Entry 8WA0 (electron microscopy, 2.70 A resolution); this record covers chains C and c of the 22 polymer chains in the assembly.

== Chain C ==
Protein: DNA-directed RNA polymerase subunit gamma
Source organism: Nicotiana tabacum
UniProt: A0A140G1Q3 (A0A140G1Q3_TOBAC); numbering as in UniProt (aligned over 1-688)
Sequence (688 residues; each row starts with the number of its first residue):
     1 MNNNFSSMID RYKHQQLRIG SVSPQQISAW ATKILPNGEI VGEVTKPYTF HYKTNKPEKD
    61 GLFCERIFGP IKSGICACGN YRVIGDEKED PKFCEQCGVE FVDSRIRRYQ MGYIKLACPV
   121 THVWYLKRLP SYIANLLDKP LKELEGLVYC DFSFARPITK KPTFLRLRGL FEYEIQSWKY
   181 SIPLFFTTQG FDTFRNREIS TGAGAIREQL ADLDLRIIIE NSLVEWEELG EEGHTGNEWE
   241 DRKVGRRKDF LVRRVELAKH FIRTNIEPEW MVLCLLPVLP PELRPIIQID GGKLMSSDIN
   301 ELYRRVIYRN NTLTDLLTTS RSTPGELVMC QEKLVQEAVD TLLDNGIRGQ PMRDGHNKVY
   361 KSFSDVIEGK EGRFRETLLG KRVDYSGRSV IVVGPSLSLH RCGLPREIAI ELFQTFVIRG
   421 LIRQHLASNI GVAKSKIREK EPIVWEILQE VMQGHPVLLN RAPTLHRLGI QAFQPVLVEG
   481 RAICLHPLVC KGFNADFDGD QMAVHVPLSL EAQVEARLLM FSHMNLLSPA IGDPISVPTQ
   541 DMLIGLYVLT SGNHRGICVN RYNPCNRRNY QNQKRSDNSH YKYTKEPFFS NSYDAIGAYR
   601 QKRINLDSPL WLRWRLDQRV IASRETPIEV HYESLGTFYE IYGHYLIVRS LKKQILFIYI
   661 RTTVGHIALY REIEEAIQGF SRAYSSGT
Disordered / not traced: 1-7, 568-584, 686-688
Ion coordination: Mg2+: Asp-496, Asp-498, Asp-500 (shared with 1 residue of chain S)

== Chain c ==
Protein: DNA-directed RNA polymerase subunit beta''
Source organism: Nicotiana tabacum
UniProt: P38550 (RPOC2_TOBAC); residues 1-1388 here correspond to UniProt positions 5-1392 (UniProt number = residue number + 4)
Sequence (1388 residues; each row starts with the number of its first residue):
     1 MAERANLVFH NKAINGTAMK RLISRLIDHF GMAYTSHILD QVKTLGFQQA TATSISLGID
    61 DLLTIPSKGW LVQDAEQQSL ILEKHHHYGN VHAVEKLRQS IEIWYATSEY LRQEMNPNFR
   121 MTDPFNPVHI MSFSGARGNA SQVHQLVGMR GLMSDPQGQM IDLPIQSNLR EGLSLTEYII
   181 SCYGARKGVV DTAVRTSDAG YLTRRLVEVV QHIVVRRTDC GTARGISVSP RNGMMPERIF
   241 IQTLIGRVLA DDIYMGPRCI ATRNQDIGIG LVNRFITFRA QPISIRTPFT CRSTSWICRL
   301 CYGRSPTHGD LVELGEAVGI IAGQSIGEPG TQLTLRTFHT GGVFTGGTAE HVRAPSNGKI
   361 KFNEDLVHPT RTRHGHPAFL CSIDLYVTIE SEDILHNVNI PPKSLLLVQN DQYVESEQVI
   421 AEIRAGISTL NFKEKVRKHI YSDSDGEMHW STDVYHAPEF TYGNVHLLPK TSHLWILLGR
   481 PCRSSLVYLS IHKDQDQMNA HFLSGKRRYT SNLSVTNDQA RQKLFSSDFS GKKEDRIPDY
   541 SDLNRIICAG QYNLVYSPIL HENSDLLSKR RRNKFIIPLH SIQELENELM PCSGISIEIP
   601 VNGIFRRNSI LAYFDDPRYR RKSSGIIKYG TVETHSVIKK EDLLEYRGVK EFRPKYQMKV
   661 DRFFFIPEEV HILPGSSSIM VRNNSIVGVD TQITLNLRSR VGGLVRVERK KKRIELKIFS
   721 GDIHFPGETD KISRHTGVLI PPGTGKRNSK ESKKVKNWIY VQRITPSKKK FFVLVRPVVT
   781 YEITDGINLA TLFPPDPLQE RDNVQLRIVN YILYGNGKPI RGISDTSIQL VRTCLVLNWN
   841 QDKKSSSCEE ARASFVEIRT NGLIRHFLRI NLVKSPISYI GKRNDPSGSG LLSDNGSDCT
   901 NINPFSSIYS YSKAKIQQSI NQPQGTIHTL LNRNKECQSL IILSAANCSR MGPFKDVKYH
   961 SVIKKSIKKD PLIPIRNSLG PLGTSLPIEN FYSSYHLITH NQILVTNYLQ LDNLKQTFQV
  1021 IKFKYYLMDE NGKIFNPDPC RNIILNPFNL NWYFLHHNYC EETSKIISLG QFICENVCIA
  1081 KNGPPLKSGQ VILVQVDSIV IRSAKPYLAT PGATVHGHYG ETLYEGDTLV TFIYEKSRSG
  1141 DITQGLPKVE QVLEVRSVDS ISMNLEKRIE GWNKCITRIL GIPWGFLIGA ELTIAQSRIS
  1201 LVNKIQQVYR SQGVQIHNRH LEIIVRQITS KVLVSEDGMS NVFSPGELIG LLRAERMGRA
  1261 LEEAICYRVV LLGITRASLN TQSFISEASF QETARVLAKA ALRGRIDWLK GLKENVVLGG
  1321 VIPVGTGFKG LVHPSKQHNN IPLETKKKNL FEGEMRDILF HHKKLFDSCL SKNFHDIPEQ
  1381 SFIGFNDS
Disordered / not traced: 1-5, 333-348, 500-556, 581-594, 629-660, 956-977, 1137-1144, 1331-1388

== How chain C and chain c interact ==
Residue-residue contacts (100; chain C residue first):
  Asp-10(C) / Arg-217(c)  salt bridge
  Gln-15(C) / Trp-1308(c)
  Gln-15(C) / Leu-1309(c)
  Gln-16(C) / Ile-1306(c)
  Gln-16(C) / Asp-1307(c)
  Gln-16(C) / Trp-1308(c)
  Leu-17(C) / Phe-1284(c)
  Leu-17(C) / Arg-1305(c)
  Leu-17(C) / Ile-1306(c)
  Leu-17(C) / Asp-1307(c)  hydrogen bond (backbone-backbone)
  Arg-18(C) / Arg-1305(c)
  Ile-19(C) / Phe-1284(c)  hydrophobic
  Ile-19(C) / Leu-1297(c)
  Ile-19(C) / Ala-1300(c)  hydrophobic
  Ile-19(C) / Gly-1304(c)
  Ile-19(C) / Arg-1305(c)  hydrogen bond (backbone-backbone)
  Gly-20(C) / Ala-1301(c)
  Ser-21(C) / Ala-1301(c)
  Tyr-125(C) / Leu-1302(c)  hydrophobic
  Tyr-132(C) / Lys-1299(c)
  Tyr-132(C) / Leu-1302(c)  hydrophobic
  Leu-223(C) / Met-1239(c)  hydrophobic
  Trp-226(C) / Glu-1236(c)
  Trp-226(C) / Met-1239(c)  hydrophobic
  Trp-226(C) / Pro-1245(c)  hydrophobic
  Glu-227(C) / Met-1239(c)
  Val-252(C) / Pro-1245(c)
  His-260(C) / Arg-1303(c)  hydrogen bond
  Phe-261(C) / Leu-1302(c)  hydrophobic
  Thr-264(C) / Arg-1303(c)  hydrogen bond (side chain-backbone)
  Glu-368(C) / Thr-1293(c)
  Arg-375(C) / Arg-204(c)
  Leu-379(C) / Lys-1313(c)
  Pro-395(C) / Lys-43(c)  hydrogen bond (backbone-side chain)
  Leu-399(C) / Asp-40(c)
  Arg-467(C) / Ile-321(c)
  Arg-467(C) / Gln-324(c)
  His-486(C) / Asp-40(c)  salt bridge
  His-486(C) / Lys-43(c)
  Glu-515(C) / Thr-1326(c)  hydrogen bond
  His-523(C) / Met-32(c)
  His-523(C) / Ser-36(c)
  Met-524(C) / Met-32(c)
  Leu-526(C) / Ser-36(c)
  Leu-527(C) / Thr-307(c)
  Pro-529(C) / Pro-306(c)
  Pro-529(C) / Ile-321(c)  hydrophobic
  Pro-529(C) / His-1220(c)
  Ala-530(C) / Ile-1216(c)  hydrophobic
  Ala-530(C) / His-1217(c)  hydrogen bond (backbone-backbone)
  Ala-530(C) / His-1220(c)
  Ile-531(C) / Gln-242(c)
  Ile-531(C) / Gln-1215(c)
  Pro-534(C) / Lys-20(c)
  Ser-536(C) / Leu-39(c)
  Pro-538(C) / Met-19(c)
  Thr-539(C) / Ala-136(c)
  Gln-540(C) / Ala-136(c)
  Asp-541(C) / Phe-47(c)
  Asp-541(C) / Ala-50(c)
  Met-542(C) / Lys-43(c)
  Met-542(C) / Gly-46(c)
  Met-542(C) / Phe-47(c)  hydrophobic
  Leu-543(C) / Gly-16(c)
  Ile-544(C) / Ile-130(c)  hydrophobic
  Ile-544(C) / Ala-136(c)  hydrophobic
  Gly-545(C) / Gly-46(c)
  Tyr-547(C) / Ala-13(c)  hydrophobic
  Tyr-547(C) / Ile-14(c)
  Tyr-547(C) / Ile-130(c)  hydrophobic
  Tyr-547(C) / Ser-134(c)
  Val-548(C) / Thr-53(c)
  Leu-549(C) / Leu-45(c)  hydrophobic
  Leu-549(C) / Gln-49(c)
  Thr-550(C) / Lys-12(c)
  Thr-550(C) / Ala-13(c)
  Thr-550(C) / Ile-14(c)  hydrogen bond (side chain-backbone)
  Ser-551(C) / Phe-125(c)
  His-554(C) / Phe-125(c)
  Leu-606(C) / Gln-49(c)
  Arg-619(C) / Asn-6(c)
  Arg-619(C) / Leu-7(c)
  Arg-619(C) / Phe-9(c)
  Val-620(C) / Phe-9(c)
  Ile-621(C) / Phe-9(c)  hydrogen bond (backbone-backbone)
  Ile-621(C) / His-10(c)
  His-644(C) / Lys-12(c)
  His-666(C) / His-10(c)  hydrogen bond (side chain-backbone)
  His-666(C) / Asn-11(c)
  His-666(C) / Lys-12(c)
  Tyr-670(C) / Leu-7(c)
  Tyr-670(C) / Val-8(c)
  Tyr-670(C) / Phe-9(c)  hydrophobic
  Ile-673(C) / Ile-38(c)  hydrophobic
  Ala-676(C) / His-37(c)
  Ile-677(C) / Tyr-34(c)
  Phe-680(C) / Ala-33(c)
  Phe-680(C) / Tyr-34(c)  hydrophobic
  Phe-680(C) / His-37(c)
  Ser-681(C) / Tyr-34(c)  hydrogen bond
Other interface residues (no listed pair), chain C (84 interface residues in all): Arg-11, His-14, Trp-124, Leu-257, Lys-259, Ile-266, Met-271, Ile-367, Leu-378, Ser-398, Leu-465, His-466, Pro-487, Leu-488, Asn-525, Ser-528, Gly-532, Tyr-599, Trp-614, Thr-662, Ile-667, Ala-668, Leu-669, Glu-675
Other interface residues (no listed pair), chain c (84 interface residues in all): Asn-15, Ile-23, Ser-24, Ile-27, Phe-30, Gln-41, Val-42, Ile-55, Met-131, Phe-133, Gly-135, Ser-325, Glu-328, Asn-1241, Ser-1244, Ile-1285, Gln-1291, Arg-1295, Ala-1298, Asn-1315, Val-1316, Val-1317, Lys-1329

== Overview ==
Chain C and chain c each contribute 84 residues to their interface; the contacts include 11 hydrogen bonds and
2 salt bridges. Among the polar pairs are Asp-10(C)/Arg-217(c), His-486(C)/Asp-40(c) and
His-260(C)/Arg-1303(c). The Mg2+ site is built by Asp-496(C), Asp-498(C) and Asp-500(C).
Here chain C is DNA-directed RNA polymerase subunit gamma and chain c is DNA-directed RNA polymerase subunit
beta'', both from Nicotiana tabacum. Entry 8WA0 (The cryo-EM structure of the Nicotiana tabacum PEP-PAP-TEC1)
was determined by electron microscopy (same publication as 8W9Z and 8WA1).
